Entry 5KFR (X-ray diffraction, 1.75 A resolution); this record covers chains A and T of the 3 polymer chains in the assembly.

Chain A:
Protein: DNA polymerase eta
Organism: Homo sapiens
Notes: EC 2.7.7.7
UniProtKB: Q9Y253 (POLH_HUMAN); residues 1-432 here = UniProt positions 1-432
Sequence (435 residues; row label = number of the first residue in the row; numbers below 1 keep their minus sign (Gly-2 is residue -2)):
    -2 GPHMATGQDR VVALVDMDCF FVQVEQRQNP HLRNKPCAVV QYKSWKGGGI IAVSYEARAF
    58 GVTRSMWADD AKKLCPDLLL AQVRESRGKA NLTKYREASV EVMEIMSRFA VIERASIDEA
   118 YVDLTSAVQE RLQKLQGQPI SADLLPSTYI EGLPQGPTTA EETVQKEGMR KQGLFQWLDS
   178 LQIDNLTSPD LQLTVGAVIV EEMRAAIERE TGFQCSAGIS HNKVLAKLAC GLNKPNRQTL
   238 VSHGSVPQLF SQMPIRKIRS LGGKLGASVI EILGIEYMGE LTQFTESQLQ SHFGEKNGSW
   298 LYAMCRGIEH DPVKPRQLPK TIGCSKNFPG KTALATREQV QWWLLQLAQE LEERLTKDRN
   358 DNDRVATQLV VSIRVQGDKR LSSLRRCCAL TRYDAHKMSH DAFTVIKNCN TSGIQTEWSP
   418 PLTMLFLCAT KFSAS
Not modelled in the structure: 155-159
Differences from the reference sequence: expression tag (-2 to 0)
Ion coordination: Mn2+ site 1: Asp13, Asp115, Glu116 (together with 2'-deoxyadenosine 5'-O-(1-thiotriphosphate)) (shared with 2 residues of chain P); Mn2+ site 2: Asp13, Met14, Asp115 (shared with 1 residue of chain P)
Ligand contacts: diphosphate / 2'-deoxyadenosine 5'-O-(1-thiotriphosphate): Asp13, Met14, Asp15, Cys16, Phe17, Phe18, Ile48, Ala49, Tyr52, Arg55, Arg61, Ile114, Asp115, Glu116, Lys231
Swiss-Prot annotation at these positions:
  - binding site (Mg(2+)): Asp13, Met14, Asp115, Glu116
  - binding site (Mn(2+)): Asp13, Met14, Asp115, Glu116
  - binding site (a 2'-deoxyribonucleoside 5'-triphosphate): Arg61
  - natural variant: Val37 (deletion: In XPV), Leu75 (deletion: In XPV), Arg93 (R93P: In XPV), Arg111 (R111H: In XPV), Thr122 (T122P: In XPV), Gly153 (G153D: In a breast cancer sample), Thr191 (T191P: In XPV), Gly263 (G263V: In XPV), Val266 (V266D: In XPV), Gly295 (G295R: In XPV), Arg361 (R361S: In XPV)
  - mutagenesis: Tyr52 (Y52A/F: Reduces DNA polymerase activity; Y52E: Reduces DNA polymerase activity. Increases fidelity of replication and reduces translesion bypass), Arg61 (R61A: Reduces enzymatic activity by two-thirds), Ser62 (S62G: Increased DNA polymerase activity and translesion bypass compared to wild-type), Ala68 (A68S/V: Severe reduction in thymine dimer translesion bypass), Asn324 to Pro326 (Reduces binding to chromatin and to monoubiquitinated PCNA. Abolishes binding to monoubiquitinated PCNA; when associated with 705-E--H-713 Del)
What the authors report for this chain:
  - conformationally variable residues (side-chain flip): Arg61

Chain T:
Molecule: 12-nt DNA strand
Sequence (12 nucleotides; each row starts with the number of its first residue):
     1 CATTATGACG CT
Ligand contacts: diphosphate / 2'-deoxyadenosine 5'-O-(1-thiotriphosphate): DT3, DT4, DA5

Chain A / chain T interface:
Residue-residue contacts (41):
  Gln38(A) with DT4(T), hydrogen bond to the base
  Tyr39(A) with DT4(T), phosphate contact; DA5(T), hydrogen bond to the phosphate
  Trp42(A) with DA2(T), stacking on the base
  Ile47(A) with DT3(T), base contact
  Arg61(A) with DT3(T), base contact
  Ser62(A) with DT3(T), hydrogen bond to the base
  Trp64(A) with DA2(T), phosphate contact; DT3(T), phosphate contact
  Lys86(A) with DT6(T), salt bridge to the phosphate
  Ala87(A) with DA5(T), sugar contact
  Leu89(A) with DA5(T), phosphate contact; DT6(T), phosphate contact
  Arg93(A) with DT6(T), salt bridge to the phosphate; DG7(T), salt bridge to the phosphate
  Lys311(A) with DC9(T), salt bridge to the phosphate
  Arg313(A) with DA8(T), salt bridge to the phosphate; DC9(T), salt bridge to the phosphate
  Pro316(A) with DA8(T), phosphate contact
  Lys317(A) with DA8(T), hydrogen bond to the phosphate; DC9(T), salt bridge to the phosphate
  Thr318(A) with DG7(T), sugar contact; DA8(T), hydrogen bond to the phosphate
  Ile319(A) with DG7(T), phosphate contact
  Gly320(A) with DT6(T), sugar contact; DG7(T), hydrogen bond to the phosphate
  Cys321(A) with DT6(T), phosphate contact
  Ser322(A) with DA5(T), sugar contact; DT6(T), hydrogen bond to the phosphate
  Lys323(A) with DA5(T), salt bridge to the phosphate
  Asn324(A) with DT4(T), sugar contact; DA5(T), hydrogen bond to the phosphate
  Pro326(A) with DC1(T), phosphate contact; DA2(T), base contact; DT4(T), phosphate contact
  Gly327(A) with DC1(T), hydrogen bond to the phosphate; DA2(T), phosphate contact
  Thr329(A) with DA2(T), base contact
  Arg351(A) with DT6(T), salt bridge to the phosphate; DG7(T), salt bridge to the phosphate
  Leu378(A) with DT6(T), base contact
Interface residues without a listed pair, chain A (32 interface residues in all): Gly46, Ile48, Arg111, Leu315, Glu347

In short:
32 residues of chain A and 9 residues of chain T are in contact, with 9 hydrogen bonds, 10 salt bridges and 1
aromatic stacking contact. Among the polar pairs are Gln38(A)-DT4(T), Ser62(A)-DT3(T) and Tyr39(A)-DA5(T).
Diphosphate / 2'-deoxyadenosine 5'-O-(1-thiotriphosphate) is bound between chain A and chain T. The paper
reports conformational variability at Arg61(A).
Chain A is DNA polymerase eta (Homo sapiens) and chain T is a 12-nt DNA strand; the structure, Human DNA
polymerase eta-DNA ternary complex with Sp-dATP-alpha-S: reaction with 20 mM Mn2+ for 600s, was determined by
X-ray diffraction (same publication as 5KFA, 5KFB, 5KFC, 5KFD, 5KFE, 5KFF and 28 further entries).
